Entry 6LS4 (X-ray diffraction, 2.40 A resolution); this record covers chains D and E of the 5 polymer chains in the assembly.

== Chain D ==
Molecule: Tubulin beta chain
Organism: Sus scrofa
UniProt: P02554 (TBB_PIG); numbering as in UniProt (aligned over 1-445)
Chain sequence (445 residues; row label = number of the first residue in the row):
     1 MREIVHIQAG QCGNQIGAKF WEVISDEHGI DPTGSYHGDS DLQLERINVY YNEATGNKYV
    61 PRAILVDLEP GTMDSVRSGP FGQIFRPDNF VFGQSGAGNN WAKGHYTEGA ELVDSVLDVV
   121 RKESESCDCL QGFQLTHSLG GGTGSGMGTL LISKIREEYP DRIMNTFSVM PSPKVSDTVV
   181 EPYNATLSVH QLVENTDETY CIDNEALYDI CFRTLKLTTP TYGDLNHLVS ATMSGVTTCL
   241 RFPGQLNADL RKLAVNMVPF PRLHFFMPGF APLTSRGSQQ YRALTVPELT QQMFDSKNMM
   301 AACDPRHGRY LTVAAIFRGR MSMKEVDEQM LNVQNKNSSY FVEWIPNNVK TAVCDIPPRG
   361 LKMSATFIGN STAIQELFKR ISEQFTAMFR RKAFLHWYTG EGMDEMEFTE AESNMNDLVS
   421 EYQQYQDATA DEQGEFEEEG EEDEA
Disordered / not traced: 55-57, 432-445
Sequence notes: conflict T55 (Ala in P02554), M170 (Val in P02554), S296 (Ala in P02554), I316 (Val in P02554)
Ligand contacts:
  - GTP (guanosine-5'-triphosphate): G10, Q11, C12, Q15, I16, D67, G96, A97, G98, N99, S138, G140, G141, G142, T143, G144, V169, P171, V175, S176, E181, N204, L207, Y222, L225, N226
  - S40 (3-[(4-cyclopropylphenyl)sulfonylamino]-4-methyl-N-(pyridin-3-ylmethyl)benzamide): N165, E198, Y200, V236, T237, C239, L240, D249, L250, K252, L253, N256, M257, T312, V313, A314, A315, I316, N348, V349, K350, T351, A352
Swiss-Prot annotation at these positions:
  - motif: M1 to I4 (MREI motif)
  - binding site (GTP): Q11, E69, S138, G142, T143, G144, N204, N226
  - binding site (Mg(2+)): E69
  - modified residue: S40 (Phosphoserine), K58 (N6-acetyllysine), S172 (Phosphoserine), T285 (Phosphothreonine), T290 (Phosphothreonine), R318 (Omega-N-methylarginine), E438 (5-glutamyl polyglutamate)
  - cross-link (Glycyl lysine isopeptide (Lys-Gly)): K58 (interchain with G-Cter in ubiquitin), K324 (interchain with G-Cter in ubiquitin)
  - natural variant: H37 (H37V: In 2nd form), N48 (N48S: In 2nd form), S275 (S275A: In 2nd form)

== Chain E ==
Molecule: Stathmin
Organism: Sus scrofa
UniProt: F2Z508 (F2Z508_PIG); residues 2-142 here correspond to UniProt positions 49-189 (UniProt number = residue number + 47)
Chain sequence (152 residues; each row starts with the number of its first residue):
     1 ADMEVIELNK CTSGQSFEVI LKPPSFDGVP EFNASLPRRR DPSLEEIQKK LEAAEERRKY
    61 QEAELLKHLA EKREHEREVI QKAIEENNNF IKMAKEKLAQ KMESNKENRE AHLAAMLERL
   121 QEKDKHAEEV RKNKELKEEA SRLEHHHHHH HH
Disordered / not traced: 25-40, 141-152
Sequence notes: expression tag (1, 143-152)

== Interface between chain D and chain E ==
Contacting residue pairs (25):
  Y106(D) - H126(E)  hydrogen bond
  Y106(D) - A127(E)  hydrophobic
  Y106(D) - V130(E)  hydrophobic
  Y106(D) - R131(E)  hydrogen bond (backbone-side chain)
  T107(D) - K134(E)
  A110(D) - R131(E)
  S153(D) - L120(E)
  K154(D) - D124(E)  salt bridge
  R156(D) - M116(E)  hydrogen bond
  R156(D) - L120(E)
  E157(D) - L120(E)
  E157(D) - D124(E)
  P160(D) - L113(E)  hydrophobic
  Q191(D) - K123(E)  hydrogen bond
  N195(D) - K123(E)
  T399(D) - K137(E)  hydrogen bond (backbone-side chain)
  G400(D) - K134(E)
  G400(D) - K137(E)
  E401(D) - V130(E)
  E401(D) - K134(E)  salt bridge
  G402(D) - V130(E)
  G402(D) - N133(E)  hydrogen bond (backbone-side chain)
  G402(D) - K134(E)
  M403(D) - V130(E)
  E407(D) - H126(E)  salt bridge
Also at the interface, not in a pair above, chain D (17 interface residues in all): D161
Also at the interface, not in a pair above, chain E (15 interface residues in all): R109, L117, Q121

== Summary ==
17 residues of chain D face 15 of chain E across their interface; the contacts include 6 hydrogen bonds and 3
salt bridges. Polar contacts include K154(D)-D124(E), E401(D)-K134(E) and E407(D)-H126(E). Bound to chain D:
GTP and compound S40.
Here chain D is Tubulin beta chain and chain E is Stathmin, both from Sus scrofa. Entry 6LS4 (A novel
anti-tumor agent S-40 in complex with tubulin) was determined by X-ray diffraction.
